Entry 5T6S (X-ray diffraction, 2.36 A resolution); this record covers chains C and D of the 6 polymer chains in the assembly.

Chain C:
Name: Hemagglutinin HA1
Source organism: Influenza A virus
UniProtKB: R4NN21 (R4NN21_9INFA); the construct lacks a stretch of the UniProt sequence and is renumbered around it, so the offset changes along the chain: 11-141 = UniProt 19-149; 143-158 = UniProt 150-165; 159-263 = UniProt 168-272; 265-276 = UniProt 273-284; 1 more segments
Sequence (321 residues; numbered 11 to 330 plus 3 insertion-coded residues; 2 numbers in that range are skipped by the numbering (no residue carries them; nothing is unmodelled there); the number before each row is that of its first residue; a row labelled like 158A-158B holds insertion residues (158A, then the next letters in order)):
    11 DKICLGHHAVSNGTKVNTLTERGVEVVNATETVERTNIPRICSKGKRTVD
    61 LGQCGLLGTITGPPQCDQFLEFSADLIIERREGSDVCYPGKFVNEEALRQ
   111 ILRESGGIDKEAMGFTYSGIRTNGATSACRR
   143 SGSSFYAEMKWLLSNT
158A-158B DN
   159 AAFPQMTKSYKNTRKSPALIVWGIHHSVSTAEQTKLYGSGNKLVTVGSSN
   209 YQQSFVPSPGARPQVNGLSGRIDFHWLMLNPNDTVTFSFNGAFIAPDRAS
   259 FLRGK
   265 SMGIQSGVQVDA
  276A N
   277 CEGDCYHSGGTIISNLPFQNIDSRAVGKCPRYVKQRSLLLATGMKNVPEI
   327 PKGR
Not modelled in the structure: 326-330
Disulfides: Cys64-Cys76, Cys97-Cys139, Cys281-Cys305
Covalent attachments: N-acetylglucosamine (NAG) linked to Asn38, Asn240
Small-molecule neighbours:
  - Arbidol (75U; ethyl 6-bromo-4-[(dimethylamino)methyl]-5-hydroxy-1-methyl-2-[(phenylsulfanyl)methyl]-1H-indole-3-carboxylate), molecule 1: Thr28, Leu29, Gln311
  - Arbidol (75U), molecule 2: Pro293, Phe294, Arg307
What the authors report for this chain:
  - binding site for Arbidol: Leu29, Pro293, Phe294, Arg307, Lys310

Chain D:
Name: Hemagglutinin HA2
Source organism: Influenza A virus
UniProtKB: R4NN21 (R4NN21_9INFA); residues 1-176 here correspond to UniProt positions 340-515 (UniProt number = residue number + 339)
Sequence (183 residues; each row starts with the number of its first residue):
     1 GLFGAIAGFIENGWEGLIDGWYGFRHQNAQGEGTAADYKSTQSAIDQITG
    51 KLNRLIEKTNQQFELIDNEFNEVEKQIGNVINWTRDSITEVWSYNAELLV
   101 AMENQHTIDLADSEMDKLYERVKRQLRENAEEDGTGCFEIFHKCDDDCMA
   151 SIRNNTYDHSKYREEAMQNRIQIDPVSGRLVPR
Not modelled in the structure: 172-183
Construct notes: expression tag (177-183)
Disulfides: Cys144-Cys148
Covalent attachments: N-acetylglucosamine (NAG) linked to Asn82, Asn154
Small-molecule neighbours:
  - Arbidol (75U; ethyl 6-bromo-4-[(dimethylamino)methyl]-5-hydroxy-1-methyl-2-[(phenylsulfanyl)methyl]-1H-indole-3-carboxylate), molecule 1: Arg54, Leu55, Glu57, Thr59, Trp92, Leu99, Glu103
  - Arbidol (75U), molecule 2: Glu90, Ser93, Tyr94, Glu97, Leu98, Ala101
What the authors report for this chain:
  - binding site for Arbidol: Arg54 to Glu57, Glu90 to Ala101, Trp92 to Glu103
  - conformationally variable residues (side-chain flip): Glu90, Glu97

Chain C / chain D interface:
Disulfides between the chains: Cys14(C)-Cys137(D)
Contacting residue pairs (142):
  Asp11(C) - Gln27(D)
  Asp11(C) - Asn28(D)
  Asp11(C) - Ala29(D)
  Asp11(C) - Glu139(D)
  Asp11(C) - Ile140(D)  hydrogen bond (backbone-backbone)
  Asp11(C) - His142(D)
  Asp11(C) - Lys143(D)
  Asp11(C) - Cys144(D)  hydrogen bond (side chain-backbone)
  Lys12(C) - His26(D)
  Lys12(C) - Gln27(D)  hydrogen bond (backbone-backbone)
  Lys12(C) - Phe138(D)
  Lys12(C) - Met149(D)
  Ile13(C) - Phe24(D)  hydrophobic
  Ile13(C) - Arg25(D)
  Ile13(C) - Cys137(D)
  Ile13(C) - Phe138(D)  hydrogen bond (backbone-backbone)
  Ile13(C) - Ile140(D)  hydrophobic
  Ile13(C) - Ile152(D)  hydrophobic
  Cys14(C) - Trp14(D)
  Cys14(C) - Gly23(D)
  Cys14(C) - Phe24(D)
  Cys14(C) - Arg25(D)  hydrogen bond (backbone-backbone)
  Cys14(C) - Gly136(D)
  Cys14(C) - Cys137(D)  disulfide
  Leu15(C) - Ile10(D)
  Leu15(C) - Trp14(D)
  Leu15(C) - Gly23(D)
  Leu15(C) - Phe24(D)  hydrophobic
  Leu15(C) - Leu118(D)  hydrophobic
  Leu15(C) - Gly136(D)  hydrogen bond (backbone-backbone)
  Leu15(C) - Phe138(D)  hydrophobic
  Gly16(C) - Trp14(D)
  Gly16(C) - Tyr22(D)
  Gly16(C) - Gly23(D)  hydrogen bond (backbone-backbone)
  Gly16(C) - Met115(D)
  His17(C) - Ile6(D)
  His17(C) - Ile10(D)
  His17(C) - Asn12(D)
  His17(C) - Gly13(D)
  His17(C) - Trp14(D)  hydrogen bond (backbone-backbone)
  His17(C) - Leu17(D)
  His17(C) - Trp21(D)
  His17(C) - Met115(D)
  His18(C) - Trp14(D)
  His18(C) - Leu17(D)
  His18(C) - Gly20(D)  hydrogen bond (side chain-backbone)
  His18(C) - Trp21(D)  hydrogen bond (backbone-backbone)
  Ala19(C) - Gly13(D)
  Ala19(C) - Trp14(D)  hydrogen bond (backbone-backbone)
  Ala19(C) - Glu15(D)
  Val20(C) - Glu15(D)
  Ser21(C) - Glu15(D)
  Val26(C) - Asn104(D)
  Asn27(C) - Ala101(D)
  Asn27(C) - Asn104(D)  hydrogen bond (backbone-side chain)
  Thr28(C) - Ala101(D)
  Thr28(C) - Asn104(D)
  Thr28(C) - Gln105(D)  hydrogen bond
  Thr28(C) - Ile108(D)
  Leu29(C) - Leu98(D)  hydrophobic
  Leu29(C) - Ala101(D)
  Leu29(C) - Met102(D)  hydrophobic
  Leu29(C) - Gln105(D)  hydrogen bond (backbone-side chain)
  Thr30(C) - Gln105(D)  hydrogen bond (backbone-side chain)
  Val36(C) - Ile108(D)  hydrophobic
  Thr40(C) - Leu52(D)
  Glu89(C) - Phe70(D)
  Arg90(C) - Phe70(D)
  Arg91(C) - Glu69(D)
  Arg91(C) - Phe70(D)
  Glu105(C) - Asn71(D)  hydrogen bond
  Glu106(C) - Asp67(D)
  Glu106(C) - Asn68(D)  hydrogen bond
  Glu106(C) - Val73(D)
  Arg109(C) - Asn68(D)
  Gln110(C) - Leu65(D)
  Gln110(C) - Ile66(D)
  Arg113(C) - Asn68(D)
  Met266(C) - Phe63(D)
  Gly267(C) - Leu65(D)
  Gln269(C) - Asn68(D)  hydrogen bond
  Gln269(C) - Glu69(D)  hydrogen bond (side chain-backbone)
  Gln269(C) - Phe70(D)
  Ser284(C) - Glu69(D)  hydrogen bond
  Asn291(C) - Ile56(D)
  Asn291(C) - Lys58(D)  hydrogen bond (backbone-side chain)
  Pro293(C) - Leu55(D)
  Phe294(C) - Ala96(D)  hydrophobic
  Ser299(C) - Arg85(D)
  Arg300(C) - Leu65(D)
  Arg300(C) - Asp67(D)  salt bridge
  Arg300(C) - Glu69(D)  salt bridge
  Arg300(C) - Arg85(D)
  Val302(C) - Phe63(D)
  Val302(C) - Glu64(D)
  Val302(C) - Leu65(D)  hydrophobic
  Gly303(C) - Gln61(D)
  Gly303(C) - Gln62(D)
  Gly303(C) - Phe63(D)  hydrogen bond (backbone-backbone)
  Lys304(C) - Asn60(D)  hydrogen bond (side chain-backbone)
  Lys304(C) - Gln62(D)
  Cys305(C) - Asn60(D)
  Arg307(C) - Phe63(D)
  Arg307(C) - Ile88(D)
  Arg307(C) - Trp92(D)
  Tyr308(C) - Thr89(D)
  Tyr308(C) - Trp92(D)
  Val309(C) - Trp92(D)
  Val309(C) - Ser93(D)
  Lys310(C) - Thr89(D)
  Lys310(C) - Ser93(D)  hydrogen bond (backbone-side chain)
  Gln311(C) - Ser93(D)  hydrogen bond (side chain-backbone)
  Gln311(C) - Glu97(D)  hydrogen bond
  Leu314(C) - Ala96(D)  hydrophobic
  Leu314(C) - Glu97(D)
  Leu315(C) - Val100(D)
  Leu315(C) - Asn104(D)  hydrogen bond (backbone-side chain)
  Leu316(C) - Leu52(D)  hydrophobic
  Leu316(C) - Leu55(D)  hydrophobic
  Leu316(C) - Glu103(D)
  Leu316(C) - Asn104(D)
  Ala317(C) - Asn104(D)  hydrogen bond (backbone-side chain)
  Ala317(C) - Thr107(D)
  Thr318(C) - Trp21(D)
  Thr318(C) - Ile48(D)
  Gly319(C) - Trp21(D)
  Gly319(C) - Thr107(D)
  Met320(C) - Ile6(D)  hydrophobic
  Met320(C) - Trp21(D)
  Met320(C) - Tyr22(D)  hydrophobic
  Met320(C) - Ala111(D)  hydrophobic
  Lys321(C) - Ala7(D)
  Val323(C) - Ala7(D)  hydrophobic
  Val323(C) - Glu11(D)
  Val323(C) - Asn12(D)
  Val323(C) - Gly13(D)  hydrogen bond (backbone-backbone)
  Pro324(C) - Asn12(D)
  Pro324(C) - Glu15(D)
  Glu325(C) - Asn12(D)
  Glu325(C) - Gly13(D)
  Glu325(C) - Trp14(D)
  Glu325(C) - Glu15(D)  hydrogen bond (side chain-backbone)
Other interface residues (no listed pair), chain C (61 interface residues in all): Val34, Thr42, Lys263, Ile268, Ser270, Ser290
Other interface residues (no listed pair), chain D (69 interface residues in all): Leu99, Tyr119, Val122

Overview:
61 residues of chain C and 69 residues of chain D are in contact; the contacts include 1 disulfide bond, 30
hydrogen bonds and 2 salt bridges. Polar contacts include Arg300(C)-Asp67(D), Arg300(C)-Glu69(D) and
Asp11(C)-Cys144(D). From the paper: a binding site for Arbidol at Leu29(C), Pro293(C) and Arg54(D) among
others; conformational variability at Glu90(D) and Glu97(D).
Chain C is Hemagglutinin HA1 and chain D is Hemagglutinin HA2, both from Influenza A virus; the structure,
Crystal structure of the A/Shanghai/2/2013 (H7N9) influenza virus hemagglutinin in complex with the antiviral
drug arbidol, was determined by X-ray diffraction, deposited together with 5T6N.
